Entry 7VOT (electron microscopy, 2.90 A resolution); this record covers chains 7 and X of the 66 polymer chains in the assembly.

== Chain 7 ==
Protein: Light-harvesting protein B-875 alpha chain
Organism: Rhodobacter sphaeroides 2.4.1
UniProtKB: Q3J1A4 (LHA1_RHOS4); residue numbers follow UniProt; this construct covers 1-58
Amino-acid sequence (58 residues; each row starts with the number of its first residue):
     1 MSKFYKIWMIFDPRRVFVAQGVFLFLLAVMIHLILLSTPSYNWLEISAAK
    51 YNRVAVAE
Disordered / not traced: 49-58
Residues lining bound ligands:
  - bacteriochlorophyll a (BCL), molecule 1: Q20, F23, I31
  - bacteriochlorophyll a (BCL), molecule 2: L24, F25, A28, H32, L35, Y41, W43
  - bacteriochlorophyll a (BCL), molecule 3: L24, L27, A28, I31, H32, L35, Y41
  - 1,2-diacyl-sn-glycero-3-phosphocholine (PC1): R15, V18, V22, L26
  - spheroidene (SPO), molecule 1: K3, F4, K6, I7, M9, I10
  - spheroidene (SPO), molecule 2: Q20, F23, L24, L27, M30, I31, I34
Swiss-Prot annotation at these positions:
  - binding site (a bacteriochlorophyll): H32

== Chain X ==
Protein: Intrinsic membrane protein PufX
Organism: Rhodobacter sphaeroides 2.4.1
UniProtKB: P13402 (PUFX_RHOS4); residue numbers follow UniProt; this construct covers 1-82
Amino-acid sequence (82 residues; each row starts with the number of its first residue):
     1 MADKTIFNDHLNTNPKTNLRLWVAFQMMKGAGWAGGVFFGTLLLIGFFRV
    51 VGRMLPIQENQAPAPNITGALETGIELIKHLV
Disordered / not traced: 1-16, 69-82
Residues lining bound ligands:
  - 1,2-diacyl-sn-glycero-3-phosphocholine (PC1): K29, G30, W33, A34, V37, T41
  - spheroidene (SPO): R20, L21, V23, A24, M27

== Chain 7 / chain X interface ==
Pairs across the interface - 16 pairs, chain 7 then chain X:
  R14(7) - W22(X)
  R14(7) - K29(X)
  F17(7) - W22(X)  hydrophobic
  F17(7) - V23(X)  hydrophobic
  F17(7) - Q26(X)
  F17(7) - M27(X)
  V18(7) - Q26(X)
  V18(7) - K29(X)
  V18(7) - G30(X)
  G21(7) - M27(X)
  G21(7) - A31(X)
  V22(7) - G30(X)
  L24(7) - M27(X)  hydrophobic
  F25(7) - A34(X)  hydrophobic
  F25(7) - G35(X)
  V29(7) - F38(X)  hydrophobic
Other interface residues (no listed pair), chain 7 (12 interface residues in all): P13, Q20, L26, L33

== Overview ==
12 residues of chain 7 face 10 of chain X across their interface. One 1,2-diacyl-sn-glycero-3-phosphocholine
molecule and one spheroidene molecule are bound between chain 7 and chain X. Ligands of chain 7: 3 copies of
bacteriochlorophyll a and spheroidene.
Here chain 7 is Light-harvesting protein B-875 alpha chain and chain X is Intrinsic membrane protein PufX,
both from Rhodobacter sphaeroides 2.4.1. Entry 7VOT (The structure of dimeric photosynthetic RC-LH1
supercomplex in Class-2) was determined by electron microscopy together with 7VA9, 7VB9, 7VNM, 7VOR and 7VOY
from the same study.
